Entry 9FA9 (electron microscopy, 2.75 A resolution); this record covers chains B and D of the 4 polymer chains in the assembly.

[Chain B]
Protein: Capsid protein VP2
Organism: Human coxsackievirus A9 (strain Griggs)
UniProtKB: P21404 (POLG_CXA9); residues 1-261 here correspond to UniProt positions 70-330 (UniProt number = residue number + 69)
Sequence (261 residues; row label = number of the first residue in the row):
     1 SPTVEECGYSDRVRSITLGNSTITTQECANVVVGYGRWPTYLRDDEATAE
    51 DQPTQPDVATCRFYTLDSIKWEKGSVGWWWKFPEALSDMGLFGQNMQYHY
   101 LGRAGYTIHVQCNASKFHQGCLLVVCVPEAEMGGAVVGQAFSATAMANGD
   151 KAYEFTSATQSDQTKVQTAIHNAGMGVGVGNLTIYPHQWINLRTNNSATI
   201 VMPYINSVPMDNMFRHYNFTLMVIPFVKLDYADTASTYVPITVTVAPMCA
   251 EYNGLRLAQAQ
Not modelled in the structure: 1-9, 260-261
Differences from the reference sequence: variant Val-110 (Leu179 in P21404)
Curated features (UniProtKB/Swiss-Prot):
  - site: Gln-261 (Cleavage)

[Chain D]
Protein: Capsid protein VP4
Organism: Human coxsackievirus A9 (strain Griggs)
UniProtKB: P21404 (POLG_CXA9); residues 2-69 here = UniProt positions 2-69
Sequence (68 residues; each row starts with the number of its first residue):
     2 GAQVSTQKTGAHETSLSAAGNSIIHYTNINYYKDAASNSANRQDFTQDPS
    52 KFTEPVKDVMIKSLPALN
Not modelled in the structure: 15-24, 69
Curated features (UniProtKB/Swiss-Prot):
  - site: Asn-69 (Cleavage)
  - lipidation: Gly-2 (N-myristoyl glycine)

[Chain B / chain D interface]
Pairs across the interface (13):
  Asp-11(B) with Ala-67(D); Leu-68(D)
  Arg-12(B) with Leu-68(D)
  Arg-14(B) with Asp-59(D), salt bridge
  Asn-30(B) with Val-57(D); Asp-59(D), hydrogen bond (side chain-backbone)
  Val-31(B) with Val-57(D); Lys-58(D), hydrogen bond (backbone-backbone)
  Val-32(B) with Pro-56(D)
  Val-33(B) with Pro-56(D), hydrogen bond (backbone-backbone); Lys-58(D)
  Gly-34(B) with Pro-56(D)
  Tyr-35(B) with Phe-53(D), hydrophobic
Other interface residues (no listed pair), chain B (11 interface residues in all): Ala-29, Trp-38
Other interface residues (no listed pair), chain D (9 interface residues in all): Lys-52, Met-61

[Summary]
11 residues of chain B face 9 of chain D across their interface; the contacts include 3 hydrogen bonds and 1
salt bridge. Polar pairs include Arg-14(B)/Asp-59(D), Asn-30(B)/Asp-59(D) and Val-31(B)/Lys-58(D).
Chain B is Capsid protein VP2 and chain D is Capsid protein VP4, both from Human coxsackievirus A9 (strain
Griggs); the structure, Coxsackievirus A9 bound with compound 16 (CL298), was determined by electron
microscopy (same publication as 8S7J, 9EXI, 9FCZ, 9FGN, 9FO2, 9FO5 and 9FP5).
